PDB entry 7XQX | X-ray diffraction, 3.36 A resolution | chains D and E of the 6 polymer chains in the assembly

# Chain D
Protein: Tubulin beta chain
From: Sus scrofa
UniProtKB: A0A287AGU7 (A0A287AGU7_PIG); residues 1-445 here = UniProt positions 1-445
Sequence (445 residues; each row starts with the number of its first residue):
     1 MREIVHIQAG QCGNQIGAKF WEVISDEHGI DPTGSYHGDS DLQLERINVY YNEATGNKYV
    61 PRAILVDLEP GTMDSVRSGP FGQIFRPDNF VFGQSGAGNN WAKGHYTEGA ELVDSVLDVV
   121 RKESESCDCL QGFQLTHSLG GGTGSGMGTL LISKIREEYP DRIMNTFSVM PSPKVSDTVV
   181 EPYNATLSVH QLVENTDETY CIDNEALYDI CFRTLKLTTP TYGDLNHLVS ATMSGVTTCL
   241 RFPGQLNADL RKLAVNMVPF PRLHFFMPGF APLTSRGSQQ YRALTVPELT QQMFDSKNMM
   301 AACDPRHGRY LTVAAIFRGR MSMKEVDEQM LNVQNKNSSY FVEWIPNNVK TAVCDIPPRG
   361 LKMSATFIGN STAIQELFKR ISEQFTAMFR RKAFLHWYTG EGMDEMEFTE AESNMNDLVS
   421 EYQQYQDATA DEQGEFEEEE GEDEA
Unresolved in the structure: 1, 274-283, 432-445
Residues lining bound ligands:
  - GDP (guanosine-5'-diphosphate): Ala9, Gly10, Gln11, Cys12, Gln15, Ile16, Asp67, Ala97, Ser138, Gly140, Gly141, Gly142, Thr143, Gly144, Val169, Pro171, Val175, Ser176, Glu181, Asn204, Leu207, Tyr222, Leu225, Asn226, Val229
  - GXI (2-chloranyl-7-fluoranyl-N-(4-methoxyphenyl)-N-methyl-quinazolin-4-amine): Cys239, Leu240, Leu246, Ala248, Asp249, Lys252, Leu253, Asn256, Met257, Thr312, Val313, Ala314, Ala315, Ile316, Asn348, Lys350, Thr351, Ala352

# Chain E
Protein: Stathmin-4
From: Mus musculus
UniProtKB: P63042 (STMN4_MOUSE); residues 5-145 here correspond to UniProt positions 49-189 (UniProt number = residue number + 44)
Sequence (143 residues; row label = number of the first residue in the row):
     3 MADMEVIELN KCTSGQSFEV ILKPPSFDGV PEFNASLPRR RDPSLEEIQK KLEAAEERRK
    63 YQEAELLKHL AEKREHEREV IQKAIEENNN FIKMAKEKLA QKMESNKENR EAHLAAMLER
   123 LQEKDKHAEE VRKNKELKEE ASR
Unresolved in the structure: 3-5, 29-43, 144-145
Construct notes: initiating methionine (3); expression tag (4)

# Chain D / chain E interface
Contacting residue pairs - 22 pairs, chain D then chain E:
  Tyr106(D) - His129(E)  hydrogen bond
  Tyr106(D) - Ala130(E)  hydrophobic
  Tyr106(D) - Val133(E)  hydrophobic
  Tyr106(D) - Arg134(E)  hydrogen bond (backbone-side chain)
  Ala110(D) - Arg134(E)
  Ser153(D) - Leu123(E)
  Ser153(D) - Lys126(E)
  Lys154(D) - Asp127(E)  salt bridge
  Arg156(D) - Leu123(E)
  Glu157(D) - Leu120(E)
  Glu157(D) - Leu123(E)
  Glu157(D) - Asp127(E)
  Pro160(D) - Met119(E)  hydrophobic
  Gln191(D) - Lys126(E)  hydrogen bond
  Asn195(D) - Lys126(E)
  Thr399(D) - Lys140(E)
  Gly400(D) - Lys137(E)
  Gly400(D) - Lys140(E)
  Glu401(D) - Lys137(E)  salt bridge
  Gly402(D) - Val133(E)
  Gly402(D) - Lys137(E)
  Glu407(D) - His129(E)  salt bridge
Interface residues without a listed pair, chain D (16 interface residues in all): Thr107, Met403
Interface residues without a listed pair, chain E (13 interface residues in all): Leu116, Asn136

# Overview
The interface between chain D and chain E involves 16 residues on one side and 13 on the other, with 3
hydrogen bonds and 3 salt bridges. Polar contacts include Lys154(D)-Asp127(E), Glu401(D)-Lys137(E) and
Glu407(D)-His129(E). Chain D binds GDP and compound GXI.
Here chain D is Tubulin beta chain (Sus scrofa) and chain E is Stathmin-4 (Mus musculus). Entry 7XQX (Crystal
structure of T2R-TTL-27a complex) was determined by X-ray diffraction.
